PDB entry 9E2Z | electron microscopy, 2.60 A resolution | chains 2 and 5 of the 13 polymer chains in the assembly

[Chain 2]
Molecule: DNA replication licensing factor MCM2
Source organism: Homo sapiens
Notes: EC 3.6.4.12
Reference sequence: P49736 (MCM2_HUMAN); residue numbers follow UniProt; this construct covers 1-904
Sequence (904 residues; numbered 1 to 904; the number before each row is that of its first residue):
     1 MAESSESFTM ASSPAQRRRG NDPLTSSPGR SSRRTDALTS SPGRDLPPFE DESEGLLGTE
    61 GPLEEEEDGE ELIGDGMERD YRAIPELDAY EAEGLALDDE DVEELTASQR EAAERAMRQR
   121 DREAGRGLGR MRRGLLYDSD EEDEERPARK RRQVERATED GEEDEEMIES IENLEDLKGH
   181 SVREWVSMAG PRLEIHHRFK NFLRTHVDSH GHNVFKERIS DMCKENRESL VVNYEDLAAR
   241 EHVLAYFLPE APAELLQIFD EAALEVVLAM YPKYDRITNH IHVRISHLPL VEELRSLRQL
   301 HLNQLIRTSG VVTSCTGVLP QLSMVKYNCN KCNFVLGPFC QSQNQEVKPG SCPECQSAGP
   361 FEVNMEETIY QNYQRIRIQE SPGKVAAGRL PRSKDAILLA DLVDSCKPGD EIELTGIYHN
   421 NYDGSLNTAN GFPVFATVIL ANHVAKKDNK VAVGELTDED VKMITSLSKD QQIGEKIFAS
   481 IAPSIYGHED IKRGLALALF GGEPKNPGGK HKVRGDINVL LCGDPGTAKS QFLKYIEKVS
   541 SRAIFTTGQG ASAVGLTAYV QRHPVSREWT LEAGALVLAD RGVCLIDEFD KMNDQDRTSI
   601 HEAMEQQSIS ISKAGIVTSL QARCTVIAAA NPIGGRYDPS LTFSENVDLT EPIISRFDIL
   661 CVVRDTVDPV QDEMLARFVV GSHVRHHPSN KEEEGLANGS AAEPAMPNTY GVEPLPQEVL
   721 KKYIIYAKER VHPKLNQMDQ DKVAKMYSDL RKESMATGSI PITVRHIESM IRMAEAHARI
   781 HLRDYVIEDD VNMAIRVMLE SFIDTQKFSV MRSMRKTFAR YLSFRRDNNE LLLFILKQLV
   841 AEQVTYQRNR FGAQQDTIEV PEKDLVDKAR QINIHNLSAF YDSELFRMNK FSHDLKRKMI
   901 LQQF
Unresolved in the structure: 1-172, 329-333, 350-361, 691-708, 824-904
Curated features (UniProtKB/Swiss-Prot):
  - zinc finger: Cys-329 to Cys-355 (C4-type)
  - motif: Ser-655 to Asp-658 (Arginine finger)
  - binding site (ADP): Ser-530, Gln-531
  - modified residue: Ala-2 (N-acetylalanine), Ser-12 (Phosphoserine), Ser-13 (Phosphoserine), Thr-25 (Phosphothreonine), Ser-26 (Phosphoserine), Ser-27 (Phosphoserine), Ser-32 (Phosphoserine), Thr-39 (Phosphothreonine), Ser-40 (Phosphoserine), Ser-41 (Phosphoserine), Ser-53 (Phosphoserine), Thr-59 (Phosphothreonine), Ser-108 (Phosphoserine), Tyr-137 (Phosphotyrosine), Ser-139 (Phosphoserine), Lys-216 (N6-acetyllysine), Ser-381 (Phosphoserine), Ser-484 (Phosphoserine)
  - cross-link: Lys-178 (Glycyl lysine isopeptide (Lys-Gly) (interchain with G-Cter in SUMO2))
Metal / ion sites: Mg2+: Ser-530 (together with ADP)
Residues lining bound ligands:
  - ADP (adenosine-5'-diphosphate): Ser-484, Ile-485, Tyr-486, His-488, Asp-524, Pro-525, Gly-526, Thr-527, Ala-528, Lys-529, Ser-530, Gln-531, Leu-675, Val-679
  - ATP (adenosine-5'-triphosphate): His-511, Glu-605, Gln-606, Pro-652, Arg-656, Val-764, Arg-765, Glu-768

[Chain 5]
Molecule: DNA replication licensing factor MCM5
Source organism: Homo sapiens
Notes: EC 3.6.4.12
Reference sequence: P33992 (MCM5_HUMAN); residue numbers follow UniProt; this construct covers 1-734
Sequence (734 residues; row label = number of the first residue in the row):
     1 MSGFDDPGIF YSDSFGGDAQ ADEGQARKSQ LQRRFKEFLR QYRVGTDRTG FTFKYRDELK
    61 RHYNLGEYWI EVEMEDLASF DEDLADYLYK QPAEHLQLLE EAAKEVADEV TRPRPSGEEV
   121 LQDIQVMLKS DASPSSIRSL KSDMMSHLVK IPGIIIAASA VRAKATRISI QCRSCRNTLT
   181 NIAMRPGLEG YALPRKCNTD QAGRPKCPLD PYFIMPDKCK CVDFQTLKLQ ELPDAVPHGE
   241 MPRHMQLYCD RYLCDKVVPG NRVTIMGIYS IKKFGLTTSR GRDRVGVGIR SSYIRVLGIQ
   301 VDTDGSGRSF AGAVSPQEEE EFRRLAALPN VYEVISKSIA PSIFGGTDMK KAIACLLFGG
   361 SRKRLPDGLT RRGDINLLML GDPGTAKSQL LKFVEKCSPI GVYTSGKGSS AAGLTASVMR
   421 DPSSRNFIME GGAMVLADGG VVCIDEFDKM REDDRVAIHE AMEQQTISIA KAGITTTLNS
   481 RCSVLAAANS VFGRWDETKG EDNIDFMPTI LSRFDMIFIV KDEHNEERDV MLAKHVITLH
   541 VSALTQTQAV EGEIDLAKLK KFIAYCRVKC GPRLSAEAAE KLKNRYIIMR SGARQHERDS
   601 DRRSSIPITV RQLEAIVRIA EALSKMKLQP FATEADVEEA LRLFQVSTLD AALSGTLSGV
   661 EGFTSQEDQE MLSRIEKQLK RRFAIGSQVS EHSIIKDFTK QKYPEHAIHK VLQLMLRRGE
   721 IQHRMQRKVL YRLK
Unresolved in the structure: 1-21, 305-312, 654-734
Curated features (UniProtKB/Swiss-Prot):
  - binding site (ADP): Arg-371
  - modified residue: Ser-2 (N-acetylserine), Ser-315 (Phosphoserine), Lys-392 (N6-acetyllysine), Lys-396 (N6-acetyllysine), Ser-605 (Phosphoserine), Lys-696 (N6-acetyllysine)
Metal / ion sites: Zn2+: Cys-172, Cys-175, Cys-197, Thr-199, Cys-207; Mg2+: Ser-388 (together with ATP)
Residues lining bound ligands:
  - ATP (adenosine-5'-triphosphate), molecule 1: Ser-342, Ile-343, Phe-344, Gly-345, Asp-382, Pro-383, Gly-384, Thr-385, Ala-386, Lys-387, Ser-388, Gln-389, Glu-446, Asn-489, Leu-532, His-535, Val-536
  - ATP, molecule 2: Arg-371, Glu-463, Gln-464, Arg-513, Val-610, Arg-611, Glu-614

[Interface between chain 2 and chain 5]
Residue-residue contacts - 134 pairs, chain 2 then chain 5:
  Pro-320(2) with Met-145(5), hydrophobic; Ile-289(5); Arg-290(5), hydrogen bond (backbone-backbone)
  Gln-321(2) with Val-287(5), hydrogen bond (side chain-backbone); Gly-288(5); Ile-289(5)
  Leu-322(2) with Gly-288(5), hydrogen bond (backbone-backbone); Arg-290(5)
  Gln-341(2) with Val-287(5); Gly-288(5)
  Ser-342(2) with Val-287(5)
  Gln-343(2) with Val-287(5)
  Asn-344(2) with Val-287(5)
  Gln-345(2) with Val-287(5)
  Glu-346(2) with Val-287(5); Gly-288(5), hydrogen bond (side chain-backbone)
  Glu-362(2) with Lys-273(5); Leu-276(5)
  Met-365(2) with Ser-146(5); Ser-270(5); Ile-271(5); Lys-273(5)
  Glu-366(2) with Ser-146(5)
  Tyr-370(2) with Ser-142(5), hydrogen bond (backbone-side chain); Met-145(5), hydrophobic; Ile-271(5), hydrophobic
  Gln-371(2) with Ser-142(5)
  Asn-372(2) with Lys-141(5); Ser-142(5)
  Tyr-373(2) with Gly-286(5); Ile-289(5)
  Gln-374(2) with Arg-243(5)
  Arg-375(2) with Val-285(5), hydrogen bond (side chain-backbone)
  Asp-404(2) with Arg-243(5), salt bridge
  Lys-407(2) with His-238(5), hydrogen bond (side chain-backbone); Gly-239(5), hydrogen bond (side chain-backbone)
  Lys-505(2) with His-540(5); Ala-543(5)
  Pro-507(2) with Leu-539(5); Ala-543(5), hydrophobic
  Gly-509(2) with Lys-396(5)
  His-511(2) with Ser-342(5); Gln-389(5), hydrogen bond; Leu-539(5)
  Lys-512(2) with Gln-389(5), hydrogen bond (backbone-side chain)
  Val-513(2) with His-540(5)
  Arg-542(2) with His-238(5), hydrogen bond
  Ala-553(2) with Lys-407(5)
  Arg-562(2) with Arg-420(5)
  His-563(2) with Arg-420(5), hydrogen bond (backbone-side chain)
  Pro-564(2) with Arg-420(5), hydrogen bond (backbone-side chain)
  Ser-566(2) with Pro-422(5)
  Arg-567(2) with Pro-422(5); Glu-430(5), salt bridge
  Glu-568(2) with Met-419(5); Arg-420(5), salt bridge
  Trp-569(2) with Met-419(5)
  Leu-571(2) with Met-241(5)
  Ala-573(2) with Met-241(5), hydrophobic
  Val-577(2) with Gly-239(5)
  Asp-580(2) with His-238(5); Gly-239(5)
  Arg-581(2) with His-238(5)
  Gln-595(2) with Lys-407(5), hydrogen bond (backbone-side chain)
  Thr-598(2) with Lys-407(5); Lys-449(5)
  His-601(2) with Glu-446(5), salt bridge; Lys-449(5)
  Glu-602(2) with Tyr-403(5); Ser-405(5)
  Gln-606(2) with Ser-388(5); Gln-389(5); Lys-392(5)
  Ser-608(2) with Lys-392(5)
  Ser-610(2) with Tyr-403(5); Ser-405(5); Gly-408(5)
  Ile-611(2) with Gly-408(5)
  Ser-612(2) with Gly-408(5), hydrogen bond (backbone-backbone); Ser-409(5); Ser-410(5), hydrogen bond (backbone-backbone); Gly-413(5), hydrogen bond (side chain-backbone); Leu-414(5); Ala-433(5)
  Lys-613(2) with Gly-408(5); Ser-410(5); Gly-413(5)
  Ala-614(2) with Gly-413(5); Ser-417(5); Met-419(5)
  Gly-615(2) with Ser-417(5); Glu-430(5)
  Val-617(2) with Val-402(5), hydrophobic; Ala-433(5)
  Leu-620(2) with Met-241(5), hydrophobic
  Gln-621(2) with Pro-233(5); Val-236(5)
  Glu-651(2) with Phe-492(5); Gly-493(5); Arg-494(5)
  Pro-652(2) with Asn-489(5); Gly-493(5)
  Lys-734(2) with Leu-544(5)
  Leu-735(2) with Val-541(5); Leu-544(5)
  Asn-736(2) with Val-541(5)
  Gln-740(2) with Lys-534(5); Ile-537(5); Thr-538(5), hydrogen bond
  Asp-741(2) with Lys-534(5), salt bridge
  Val-743(2) with Ile-537(5), hydrophobic
  Ala-744(2) with Ala-533(5), hydrophobic; Lys-534(5)
  Lys-745(2) with Glu-526(5), salt bridge
  Tyr-747(2) with Asp-529(5)
  Ser-748(2) with Glu-526(5); Asp-529(5); Val-530(5)
  Asp-749(2) with Glu-526(5)
  Arg-751(2) with Asp-522(5), salt bridge; Glu-523(5), hydrogen bond (side chain-backbone); His-524(5), hydrogen bond; Asp-529(5), salt bridge
  Lys-752(2) with Glu-526(5)
  Pro-761(2) with Arg-494(5)
  Ile-762(2) with Arg-494(5), hydrogen bond (backbone-side chain)
  Thr-763(2) with Pro-383(5); Arg-494(5)
  Val-764(2) with Leu-532(5), hydrophobic; Val-536(5), hydrophobic
  Arg-765(2) with Gly-384(5)
  Ile-767(2) with Ala-533(5), hydrophobic
  Glu-768(2) with His-540(5), salt bridge
  Ile-771(2) with His-540(5)
Also at the interface, not in a pair above, chain 2 (93 interface residues in all): Val-318, Leu-319, Val-363, Val-403, Gly-508, Lys-510, Val-565, Glu-572, Leu-578, Ser-599, Arg-623, Ser-655, Arg-656, Met-738, Met-755
Also at the interface, not in a pair above, chain 5 (78 interface residues in all): Arg-138, Glu-189, Asp-234, Glu-240, Pro-242, Tyr-269, Ser-292, Thr-404, Gly-431, Gly-432, Leu-436, Thr-547, Leu-556

[Overview]
Chain 2 and chain 5 form an interface of 93 and 78 residues respectively; the contacts include 21 hydrogen
bonds and 9 salt bridges. Among the polar pairs are Asp-404(2)/Arg-243(5), Arg-567(2)/Glu-430(5) and
Glu-568(2)/Arg-420(5). One ATP molecule is bound between chain 2 and chain 5.
Here chain 2 is DNA replication licensing factor MCM2 and chain 5 is DNA replication licensing factor MCM5,
both from Homo sapiens. Entry 9E2Z (Cryo-EM structure of human CMG helicase stalled at G4-containing DNA
template) was determined by electron microscopy together with 9E2W, 9E2Y and 9E2X from the same study.
